PDB entry 4YXI | X-ray diffraction, 0.96 A resolution | chain A

== Chain A ==
Protein: Carbonic anhydrase 2
Organism: Homo sapiens
Notes: EC 4.2.1.1
UniProtKB: P00918 (CAH2_HUMAN); the author numbering skips numbers that UniProt does not, so the offset changes along the chain: 1-125 = UniProt 1-125; 127-261 = UniProt 126-260
Amino-acid sequence (260 residues; numbered 1 to 261; 1 number in that range is skipped by the numbering (no residue carries it; nothing is unmodelled there); the number before each row is that of its first residue):
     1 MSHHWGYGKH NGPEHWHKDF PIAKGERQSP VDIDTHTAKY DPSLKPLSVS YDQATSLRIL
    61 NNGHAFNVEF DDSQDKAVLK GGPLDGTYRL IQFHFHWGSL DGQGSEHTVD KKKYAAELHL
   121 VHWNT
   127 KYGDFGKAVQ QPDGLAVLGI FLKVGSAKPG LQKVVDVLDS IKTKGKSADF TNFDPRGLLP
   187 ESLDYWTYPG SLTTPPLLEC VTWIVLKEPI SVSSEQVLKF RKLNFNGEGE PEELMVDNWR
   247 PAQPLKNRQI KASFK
Disordered / not traced: 1-3
UniProt features mapped onto this chain:
  - active site: H64 (Proton donor/acceptor)
  - binding site (Zn(2+)): H94, H96, H119
  - binding site (substrate): T199, T200
  - site: Y7 (Fine-tunes the proton-transfer properties of H-64), N62 (Fine-tunes the proton-transfer properties of H-64), N67 (Fine-tunes the proton-transfer properties of H-64), Q92 (Involved in the binding of some activators, including histamine and L-histidine)
  - modified residue: S2 (N-acetylserine), S166 (Phosphoserine), S173 (Phosphoserine)
Bound ions: Zn2+: H94, H96, H119 (together with 4-methylbenzenesulfonamide); mercuribenzoic acid Hg: Q137, E205, C206
Small-molecule neighbours:
  - 4-methylbenzenesulfonamide (4J8), molecule 1: Q92, H94, H96, E106, H119, V121, F131, V143, S197, L198, T199, T200, W209
  - 4-methylbenzenesulfonamide (4J8), molecule 2: D180, R182, G183
  - mercuribenzoic acid (MBO): V135, Q136, Q137, P138, E205, C206

== In short ==
Bound to chain A: mercuribenzoic acid and 4-methylbenzenesulfonamide. H94, H96 and H119 form the Zn2+ site.
Q137, E205 and C206 coordinate a mercuribenzoic acid Hg ion. UniProt lists active-site residue H64, 3
Zn2+-binding residues and substrate-binding residues T199 and T200.
Chain A is Carbonic anhydrase 2 (Homo sapiens); the structure, Human Carbonic Anhydrase II complexed with an
inhibitor with a benzenesulfonamide group (2), was determined by X-ray diffraction together with 4YX4, 4YXO,
4YXU and 4YYT from the same study.
